Entry 2ZQR (X-ray diffraction, 2.50 A resolution); this record covers chains A and B of the 6 polymer chains in the assembly.

== Chain A (and B) ==
Protein: Methylglutaconyl-CoA hydratase
From: Homo sapiens
Notes: EC 4.2.1.18; chain B of this document is another copy of the same molecule, construct and numbering; everything in this record applies to it too
UniProt: Q13825 (AUHM_HUMAN); numbering as in UniProt (aligned over 68-339)
Chain sequence (272 residues; each row starts with the number of its first residue):
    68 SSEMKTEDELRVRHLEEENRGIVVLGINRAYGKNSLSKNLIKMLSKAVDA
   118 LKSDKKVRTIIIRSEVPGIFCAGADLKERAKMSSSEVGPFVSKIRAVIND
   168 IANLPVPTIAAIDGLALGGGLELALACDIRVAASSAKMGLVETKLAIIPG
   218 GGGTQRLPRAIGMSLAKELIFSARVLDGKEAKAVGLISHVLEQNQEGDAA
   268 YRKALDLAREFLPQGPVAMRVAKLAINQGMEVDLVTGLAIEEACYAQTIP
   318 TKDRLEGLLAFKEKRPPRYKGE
Disordered / not traced: 68-73 (chain B: 68-74)
Swiss-Prot annotation at these positions:
  - region: Lys-105 to Lys-119 (RNA-binding)
  - modified residue: Lys-100 (N6-acetyllysine), Lys-109 (N6-succinyllysine), Lys-113 (N6-acetyllysine), Lys-144 (N6-acetyllysine), Lys-148 (N6-succinyllysine), Lys-160 (N6-succinyllysine), Lys-204 (N6-acetyllysine), Lys-211 (N6-acetyllysine), Lys-329 (N6-succinyllysine)

== How chain A and chain B interact ==
Contacting residue pairs (84; chain A residue first):
  Leu-143(A) / Leu-325(B)  hydrophobic
  Leu-143(A) / Phe-328(B)  hydrophobic
  Arg-146(A) / Tyr-312(B)  hydrogen bond
  Ser-151(A) / Ile-316(B)
  Val-154(A) / Tyr-312(B)  hydrophobic
  Val-154(A) / Ile-316(B)  hydrophobic
  Val-154(A) / Arg-321(B)
  Gly-155(A) / Ile-316(B)
  Val-158(A) / Tyr-312(B)
  Ser-159(A) / Glu-309(B)  hydrogen bond
  Arg-162(A) / Leu-305(B)
  Arg-162(A) / Glu-308(B)  salt bridge
  Arg-162(A) / Glu-309(B)  salt bridge
  Asn-166(A) / Leu-305(B)
  Thr-210(A) / Gln-281(B)
  Thr-210(A) / Gly-282(B)  hydrogen bond (backbone-backbone)
  Thr-210(A) / Met-286(B)
  Lys-211(A) / Gln-281(B)
  Lys-211(A) / Tyr-336(B)  hydrogen bond (backbone-side chain)
  Leu-212(A) / Gly-324(B)
  Leu-212(A) / Tyr-336(B)
  Ala-213(A) / Gly-282(B)
  Ala-213(A) / Ala-285(B)
  Ala-213(A) / Thr-315(B)
  Ala-213(A) / Asp-320(B)
  Ala-213(A) / Arg-321(B)
  Ala-213(A) / Tyr-336(B)  hydrogen bond (backbone-side chain)
  Ile-214(A) / Ala-285(B)
  Ile-214(A) / Thr-315(B)
  Ile-214(A) / Arg-321(B)
  Ile-215(A) / Ala-285(B)
  Ile-215(A) / Val-288(B)  hydrophobic
  Ile-215(A) / Ala-289(B)  hydrophobic
  Ile-215(A) / Glu-308(B)
  Ile-215(A) / Cys-311(B)  hydrophobic
  Ile-215(A) / Tyr-312(B)
  Pro-216(A) / Glu-308(B)
  Gly-217(A) / Glu-308(B)
  Gly-218(A) / Glu-308(B)  hydrogen bond (backbone-side chain)
  Gly-219(A) / Leu-305(B)
  Gly-219(A) / Glu-308(B)  hydrogen bond (backbone-side chain)
  Gly-220(A) / Glu-308(B)  hydrogen bond (backbone-side chain)
  Thr-221(A) / Ala-292(B)
  Thr-221(A) / Ile-293(B)
  Thr-221(A) / Glu-308(B)  hydrogen bond
  Gln-222(A) / Ala-292(B)  hydrogen bond (side chain-backbone)
  Gln-222(A) / Gly-296(B)
  Gln-222(A) / Leu-301(B)
  Gln-222(A) / Gly-304(B)  hydrogen bond (side chain-backbone)
  Gln-222(A) / Leu-305(B)
  Gln-222(A) / Glu-308(B)
  Arg-223(A) / Leu-301(B)
  Pro-225(A) / Ile-293(B)  hydrophobic
  Pro-225(A) / Met-297(B)
  Arg-226(A) / Gly-296(B)  hydrogen bond (side chain-backbone)
  Arg-226(A) / Met-297(B)
  Arg-226(A) / Val-299(B)  hydrogen bond (side chain-backbone)
  Arg-226(A) / Asp-300(B)
  Arg-226(A) / Leu-301(B)
  Met-230(A) / Ile-293(B)
  Met-230(A) / Asn-294(B)
  Met-230(A) / Met-297(B)  hydrophobic
  Ser-231(A) / Asp-195(B)  hydrogen bond (side chain-backbone)
  Ser-231(A) / Ile-196(B)
  Ser-231(A) / Arg-197(B)
  Ser-231(A) / Ser-255(B)  hydrogen bond
  Lys-234(A) / Asp-195(B)  salt bridge
  Lys-234(A) / Asn-294(B)  hydrogen bond
  Glu-235(A) / Ile-196(B)
  Glu-235(A) / Ser-255(B)
  Glu-235(A) / His-256(B)  salt bridge
  Glu-235(A) / Leu-274(B)
  Phe-238(A) / Pro-174(B)  hydrophobic
  Phe-238(A) / Asp-195(B)
  Phe-238(A) / Phe-278(B)
  Phe-238(A) / Gln-281(B)
  Phe-238(A) / Met-286(B)
  Phe-238(A) / Lys-290(B)
  Ser-239(A) / Glu-277(B)
  Ser-239(A) / Phe-278(B)
  Ser-239(A) / Gln-281(B)
  Glu-298(A) / Val-299(B)
  Glu-298(A) / Asp-300(B)
  Glu-298(A) / Leu-301(B)  hydrogen bond (side chain-backbone)
Interface residues without a listed pair, chain A (35 interface residues in all): Ala-147, Glu-189, Ile-237
Interface residues without a listed pair, chain B (39 interface residues in all): Pro-334

== Overview ==
Chain A and chain B form an interface of 35 and 39 residues respectively; the contacts include 17 hydrogen
bonds and 4 salt bridges. Among the polar pairs are Arg-162(A)/Glu-308(B), Arg-162(A)/Glu-309(B) and
Lys-234(A)/Asp-195(B).
Chain A and chain B are both Methylglutaconyl-CoA hydratase (Homo sapiens); the structure, Crystal structure
of AUH without RNA, was determined by X-ray diffraction together with 2ZQQ from the same study.
